Entry 8HR7 (electron microscopy, 3.96 A resolution); this record covers chains M and S of the 19 polymer chains in the assembly.

[Chain M]
Protein: Adenosine deaminase
Source organism: Escherichia coli
Reference sequence: A0A8E2SFD7 (A0A8E2SFD7_ECOLX); residues 1-799 here = UniProt positions 1-799
Chain sequence (799 residues; each row starts with the number of its first residue):
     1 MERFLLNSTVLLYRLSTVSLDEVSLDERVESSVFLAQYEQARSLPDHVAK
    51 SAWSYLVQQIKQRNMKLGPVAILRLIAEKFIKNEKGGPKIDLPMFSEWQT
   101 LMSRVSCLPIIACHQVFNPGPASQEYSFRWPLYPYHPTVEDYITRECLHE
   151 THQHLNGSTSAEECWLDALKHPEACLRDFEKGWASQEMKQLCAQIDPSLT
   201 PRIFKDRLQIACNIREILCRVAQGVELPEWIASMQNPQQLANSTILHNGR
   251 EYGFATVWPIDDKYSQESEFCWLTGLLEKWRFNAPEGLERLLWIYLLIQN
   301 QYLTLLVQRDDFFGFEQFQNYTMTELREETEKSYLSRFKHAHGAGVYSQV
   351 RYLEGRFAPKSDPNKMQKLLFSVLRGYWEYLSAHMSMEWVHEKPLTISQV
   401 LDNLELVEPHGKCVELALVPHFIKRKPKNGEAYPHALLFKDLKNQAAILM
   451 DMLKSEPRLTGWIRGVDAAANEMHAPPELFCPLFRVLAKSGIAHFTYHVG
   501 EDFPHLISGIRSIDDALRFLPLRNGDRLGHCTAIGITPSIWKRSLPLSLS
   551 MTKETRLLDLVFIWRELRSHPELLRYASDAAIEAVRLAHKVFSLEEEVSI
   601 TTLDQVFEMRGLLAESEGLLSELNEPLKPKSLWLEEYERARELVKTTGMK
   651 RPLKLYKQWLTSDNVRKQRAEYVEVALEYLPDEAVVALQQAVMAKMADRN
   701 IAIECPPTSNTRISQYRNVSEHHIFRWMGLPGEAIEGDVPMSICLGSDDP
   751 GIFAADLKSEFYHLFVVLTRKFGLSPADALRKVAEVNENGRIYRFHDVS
Unresolved in the structure: 312-323, 799
Construct notes: conflict T274 (Ile in A0A8E2SFD7)

[Chain S]
Protein: Archaeal ATPase
Source organism: Escherichia coli
Reference sequence: A0A8H9B1T2 (A0A8H9B1T2_ECOLX); numbering as in UniProt (aligned over 1-947)
Chain sequence (947 residues; row label = number of the first residue in the row):
     1 MTDSVQTETTEGKIIINLFAPNLPGSTKEDDLIQKSLRDQLVESIRNSIA
    51 YPDTDKFAGLTRFIDESGRNVFFVDGTRGAGKTTFINSVVKSLNSDQDDV
   101 KVNIKCLPTIDPTKLPRHEPILVTVTARLNKMVSDKLKGYWASNDYRKQK
   151 EQWQNHLAQLQRGLHLLTDKEYKPEYFSDALKLDAQLDYSIGGQDLSEIF
   201 EELVKRACEILDCKAILITFDDIDTQFDAGWDVLESIRKFFNSRKLVVVA
   251 TGDLRLYSQLIRGKQYENYSKTLLEQEKESVRLAERGYMVEHLEQQYLLK
   301 LFPVQKRIQLKTMLQLVGEKGKAGKEEIKVKTEPGMQDIDAIDVRQAIGD
   351 AVREGLNLREGSDADMYVNELLKQPVRLLMQVLQDFYTKKYHATSVKLDG
   401 KQSRNERPNELSVPNLLRNALYGSMLSSIYRAGLNYEQHRFGMDSLCKDI
   451 FTYVKQDRDFNTGFYLRPQSESEALRNCSIYLASQVSENCQGSLSKFLQM
   501 LLVGCGSVSIFNQFVTELARAENDREKFEQLISEYVAYMSVGRIESASHW
   551 ANRCCAVVANSPNDEKIGVFLGMVQLNRKSRQHMPGGYKKFNIDTENGLA
   601 KAAMASSLSTVASNNLMDFCSVFNLIGAIADISACRCERSAITNAFNKVI
   651 AQTTCIVPPWSEAAVRAEMKGSSKSADNDAAVLDVDLDPKDDGVIDESQQ
   701 DDATEFSDAITKVEQWLKNVNEIEIGIRPSALLIGKVWSRFYFNLNNVAD
   751 QHKTRLYRNAEHGRMASQSNAAKIMRFNVLAFLHAVLVEESLYHSVSDRE
   801 YIGEGLRLNPVTSVDEFEKKIKIIGEKLKADNKTWKNTHPLFFLLISCPI
   851 LHPFIFPVGGINCSVKALNKETSFNKLIDEIVGDKLLSDEEWDYLTKNND
   901 QKTNTRQQIFQNTITSLNSSTIVGASYDKDTPARKTKSPLLGDSEEK
Unresolved in the structure: 1-12, 52-68, 96-101, 396-410, 518-523, 664-699, 899-906, 935-947
Construct notes: conflict R636 (Leu in A0A8H9B1T2), L940 (Ser in A0A8H9B1T2)

[How chain M and chain S interact]
Residue-residue contacts - 19 pairs, chain M then chain S:
  L623(M) - K138(S)
  E625(M) - K138(S)
  P626(M) - N130(S)
  P626(M) - S134(S)
  L627(M) - N130(S)
  L627(M) - K150(S)
  L627(M) - Q154(S)
  L627(M) - L157(S)
  K628(M) - Q154(S)
  P629(M) - Q154(S)
  P629(M) - L157(S)  hydrophobic
  P629(M) - A158(S)
  P629(M) - Q161(S)
  K630(M) - Q154(S)
  K630(M) - N155(S)
  K630(M) - A158(S)
  L634(M) - Q154(S)
  E638(M) - K150(S)  salt bridge
  E642(M) - W141(S)
Interface residues without a listed pair, chain M (13 interface residues in all): E617, N624, K645
Interface residues without a listed pair, chain S (11 interface residues in all): L137

[Summary]
13 residues of chain M and 11 residues of chain S are in contact; the contacts include 1 salt bridge. The
salt-bridged pair is E638(M)-K150(S).
Here chain M is Adenosine deaminase and chain S is Archaeal ATPase, both from Escherichia coli. Entry 8HR7
(Structure of RdrA-RdrB complex) was determined by electron microscopy together with 8HR8, 8HR9, 8HRA, 8HRB
and 8HRC from the same study.
